Entry 8IMI (electron microscopy, 2.59 A resolution); this record covers chains 0 and y of the 52 polymer chains in the assembly.

# Chain 0
Name: ApcE
Source organism: Anthocerotibacter panamensis
Sequence (1136 residues; each row starts with the number of its first residue):
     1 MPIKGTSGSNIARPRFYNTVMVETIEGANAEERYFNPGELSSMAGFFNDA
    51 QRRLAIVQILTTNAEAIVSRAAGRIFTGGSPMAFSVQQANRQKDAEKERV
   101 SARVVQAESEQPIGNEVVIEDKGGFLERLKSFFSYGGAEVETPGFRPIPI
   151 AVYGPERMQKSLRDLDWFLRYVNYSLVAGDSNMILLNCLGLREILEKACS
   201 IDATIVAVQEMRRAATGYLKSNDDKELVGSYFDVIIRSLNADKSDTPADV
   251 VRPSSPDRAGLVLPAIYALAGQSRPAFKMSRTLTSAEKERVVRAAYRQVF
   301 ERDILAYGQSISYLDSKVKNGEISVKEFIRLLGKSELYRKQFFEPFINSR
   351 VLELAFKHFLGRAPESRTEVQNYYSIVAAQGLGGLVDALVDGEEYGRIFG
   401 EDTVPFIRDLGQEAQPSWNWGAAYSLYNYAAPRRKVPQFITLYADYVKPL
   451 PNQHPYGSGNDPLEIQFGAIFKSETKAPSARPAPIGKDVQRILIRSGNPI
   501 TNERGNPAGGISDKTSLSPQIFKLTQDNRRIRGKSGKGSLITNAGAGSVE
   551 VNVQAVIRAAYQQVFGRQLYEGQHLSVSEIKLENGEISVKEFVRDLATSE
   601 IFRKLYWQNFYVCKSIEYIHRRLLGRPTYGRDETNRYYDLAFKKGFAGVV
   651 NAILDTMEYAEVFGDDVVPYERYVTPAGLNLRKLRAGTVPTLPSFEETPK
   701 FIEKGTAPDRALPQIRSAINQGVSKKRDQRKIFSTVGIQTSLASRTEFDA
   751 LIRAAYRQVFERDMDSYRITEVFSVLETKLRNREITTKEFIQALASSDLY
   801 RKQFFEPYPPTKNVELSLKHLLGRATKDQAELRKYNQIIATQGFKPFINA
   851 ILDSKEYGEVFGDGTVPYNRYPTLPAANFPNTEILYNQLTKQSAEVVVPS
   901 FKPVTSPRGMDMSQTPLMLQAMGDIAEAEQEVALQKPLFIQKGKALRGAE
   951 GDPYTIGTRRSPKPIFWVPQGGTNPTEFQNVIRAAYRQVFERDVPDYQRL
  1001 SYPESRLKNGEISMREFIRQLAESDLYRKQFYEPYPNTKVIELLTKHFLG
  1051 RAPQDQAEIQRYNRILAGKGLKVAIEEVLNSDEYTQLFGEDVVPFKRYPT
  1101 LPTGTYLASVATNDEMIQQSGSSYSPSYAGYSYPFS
Not modelled in the structure: 1, 78-146, 530-548, 1135-1136
Ligand contacts:
  - phycocyanobilin (CYC), molecule 1: Pro14, Leu261, Leu263, Tyr267, Leu410, Glu413, Ala414, Gln415, Pro416, Ser417, Trp418, Trp420
  - phycocyanobilin (CYC), molecule 2: Phe76, Tyr153, Arg157, Lys160, Ser161, Arg163, Asp164, Leu165, Trp167, Phe168, Tyr171, Asn187, Leu191, Ile194, Leu195, Ala198, Cys199, Ser200, Ala203, Thr204
  - phycocyanobilin (CYC), molecule 3: Arg302, Tyr307, Tyr429, Arg433
  - phycocyanobilin (CYC), molecule 4: Ile347, Asn348, Ser349, Arg367, Val370, Gln371, Tyr374, Ile440
  - phycocyanobilin (CYC), molecule 5: Tyr456, Tyr611, Val612, Cys613, Arg631, Thr634, Asn635, Tyr638
  - phycocyanobilin (CYC), molecule 6: Ile465, Gln466, Phe467, Gly468, Arg567
  - phycocyanobilin (CYC), molecule 7: Ile492, Leu493, Ile494, Arg495, Pro499, Asn502, Arg504
  - phycocyanobilin (CYC), molecule 8: Gly722, Val723, Arg727, Tyr871, Thr873, Leu874, Pro875, Ala876, Phe879
  - phycocyanobilin (CYC), molecule 9: Ser741, Leu742, Val775, Thr778, Lys779, Arg781, Asn782, Glu784
  - phycocyanobilin (CYC), molecule 10: Arg762, Leu889, Thr890, Lys891
  - phycocyanobilin (CYC), molecule 11: Pro809, Pro810, Thr811, Gln829, Leu832, Arg833, Asn836, Ser900
  - phycocyanobilin (CYC), molecule 12: Ile956, Gly957, Thr958, Arg960, Tyr1098, Thr1100, Leu1101, Pro1102, Thr1103, Tyr1106
  - phycocyanobilin (CYC), molecule 13: Arg992, Met1116, Ile1117, Ser1120, Gly1121
  - phycocyanobilin (CYC), molecule 14: Tyr1002, Ser1005, Arg1006, Lys1008, Asn1009, Glu1011
  - phycocyanobilin (CYC), molecule 15: Pro1036, Asn1037, Thr1038, Gln1056, Ile1059, Gln1060, Asn1063

# Chain y
Name: ApcB2
Source organism: Anthocerotibacter panamensis
Sequence (162 residues; numbered 1 to 162; the number before each row is that of its first residue):
     1 MQDAITSVINTYDVQGKYFDTSAFDKLKAYYATGELRVRAAGTISANAAT
    51 IIKEASAKLFSNQPDLVRPGGNAYTTRRYAACVRDMDYFLRYATYAMLAG
   101 DTSILDERVLNGLKETYNSLGVPISSTVQGIQAMKEVTGSLVGSGAAKEM
   151 GVYFDYLSSGLS
Ligand contacts:
  - phycocyanobilin (CYC), molecule 1: Leu59, Leu66, Asn72, Ala73, Arg77, Arg78, Ala81, Cys82, Arg84, Asp85, Met86, Tyr88, Phe89, Tyr92, Arg108, Val109, Leu113, Thr116, Tyr117, Leu120, Val122, Pro123, Ser126, Thr127
  - phycocyanobilin (CYC), molecule 2: Val67, Tyr74, Thr75, Thr76, Tyr79

# Chain 0 / chain y interface
Pairs across the interface (33; chain 0 residue first):
  Ala945(0) - Val14(y)
  Ala945(0) - Gln15(y)
  Gly948(0) - Val14(y)
  Asp952(0) - Val14(y)
  Pro953(0) - Val14(y)
  Tyr954(0) - Asn10(y)
  Thr955(0) - Asn10(y)
  Arg992(0) - Tyr88(y)
  Asp1114(0) - Asn111(y)
  Met1116(0) - Asn111(y)
  Met1116(0) - Gly112(y)
  Met1116(0) - Leu113(y)  hydrophobic
  Met1116(0) - Thr116(y)
  Ile1117(0) - Thr116(y)
  Ile1117(0) - Leu120(y)
  Gln1118(0) - Glu115(y)
  Gln1118(0) - Thr116(y)  hydrogen bond
  Gln1118(0) - Ser119(y)  hydrogen bond (backbone-side chain)
  Gln1118(0) - Leu120(y)
  Gln1119(0) - Leu120(y)
  Ser1120(0) - Leu120(y)
  Gly1121(0) - Arg77(y)
  Ser1122(0) - Arg77(y)
  Ser1125(0) - Tyr74(y)
  Ser1125(0) - Arg78(y)  hydrogen bond (backbone-side chain)
  Pro1126(0) - Arg78(y)
  Ser1127(0) - Gly70(y)
  Ser1127(0) - Gly71(y)
  Ser1127(0) - Asn72(y)  hydrogen bond
  Ser1127(0) - Arg78(y)
  Tyr1128(0) - Gly70(y)  hydrogen bond (backbone-backbone)
  Tyr1131(0) - Asp65(y)
  Ser1132(0) - Asp65(y)  hydrogen bond
Other interface residues (no listed pair), chain 0 (24 interface residues in all): Ala949, Gly951, Tyr1124
Other interface residues (no listed pair), chain y (22 interface residues in all): Thr6, Gly16, Thr75, Arg84

# Overview
24 residues of chain 0 and 22 residues of chain y are in contact, with 6 hydrogen bonds. Polar pairs include
Gln1118(0)-Thr116(y), Gln1118(0)-Ser119(y) and Ser1125(0)-Arg78(y). One phycocyanobilin molecule is bound
between chain 0 and chain y. Chain 0 binds 15 copies of phycocyanobilin.
Here chain 0 is ApcE and chain y is ApcB2, both from Anthocerotibacter panamensis. Entry 8IMI (A1-A2, A3-A4,
B'1-B'2, C'1-C'2 cylinder in cyanobacterial phycobilisome from Anthocerotibacter panamensis (Cluster A)) was
determined by electron microscopy (same publication as 8IMJ, 8IMK, 8IML, 8IMM, 8IMN and 8IMO).
